Entry 2NLL (X-ray diffraction, 1.90 A resolution); this record covers chains D and B of the 4 polymer chains in the assembly.

# Chain D
Molecule: 18-nt DNA strand
Sequence (18 nucleotides; numbered 521 to 538; the number before each row is that of its first residue):
   521 CTGACCTGAAATGACCTG

# Chain B
Molecule: Protein (thyroid hormone receptor)
Organism: Homo sapiens
Reference sequence: P10828 (THB1_HUMAN); residues 300-402 here correspond to UniProt positions 104-206 (UniProt number = residue number - 196)
Sequence (103 residues; row label = number of the first residue in the row):
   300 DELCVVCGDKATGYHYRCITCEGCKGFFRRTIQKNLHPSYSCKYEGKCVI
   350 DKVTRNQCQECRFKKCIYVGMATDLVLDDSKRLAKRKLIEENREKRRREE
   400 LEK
Construct notes: conflict Glu401 (Gln205 in P10828)
Bound ions: Zn2+ site 1: Cys303, Cys306, Cys320, Cys323; Zn2+ site 2: Cys341, Cys347, Cys357, Cys360

# Interface between chain D and chain B
Residue-residue contacts (21):
  DC521(D) with Gln358(B), phosphate contact
  DT522(D) with Phe326(B), phosphate contact; Arg329(B), salt bridge to the phosphate; Asn355(B), hydrogen bond to the phosphate; Gln358(B), hydrogen bond to the phosphate
  DG523(D) with Glu321(B), sugar contact; Gly322(B), phosphate contact; Arg329(B), hydrogen bond to the base; Arg354(B), salt bridge to the phosphate; Asn355(B), phosphate contact; Arg361(B), salt bridge to the phosphate
  DA524(D) with Glu321(B), base contact
  DC525(D) with Glu321(B), hydrogen bond to the base; Lys324(B), base contact
  DT527(D) with Arg392(B), phosphate contact
  DG528(D) with Ile388(B), sugar contact; Arg392(B), salt bridge to the phosphate
  DA529(D) with Leu387(B), phosphate contact; Ile388(B), sugar contact; Asn391(B), hydrogen bond to the phosphate; Lys394(B), salt bridge to the phosphate
Other interface residues (no listed pair), chain D (10 interface residues in all): DC526, DA530

# Summary
Chain D and chain B form an interface of 10 and 14 residues respectively, with 5 hydrogen bonds and 5 salt
bridges. Polar contacts include DG523(D)-Arg329(B), DC525(D)-Glu321(B) and DT522(D)-Asn355(B). Cys303(B),
Cys306(B), Cys320(B) and Cys323(B) coordinate Zn2+ site 1.
Chain D is an 18-nt DNA strand and chain B is Protein (thyroid hormone receptor) (Homo sapiens); the
structure, Retinoid X receptor-thyroid hormone receptor DNA-binding domain heterodimer bound to thyroid
response element DNA, was determined by X-ray diffraction.
